Entry 3I4M (X-ray diffraction, 3.70 A resolution); this record covers chains A and F of the 15 polymer chains in the assembly.

== Chain A ==
Name: DNA-directed RNA polymerase II subunit RPB1
Source organism: Saccharomyces cerevisiae
Notes: EC 2.7.7.6
UniProt: P04050 (RPB1_YEAST); residues 1-1733 here = UniProt positions 1-1733
Amino-acid sequence (1733 residues; row label = number of the first residue in the row):
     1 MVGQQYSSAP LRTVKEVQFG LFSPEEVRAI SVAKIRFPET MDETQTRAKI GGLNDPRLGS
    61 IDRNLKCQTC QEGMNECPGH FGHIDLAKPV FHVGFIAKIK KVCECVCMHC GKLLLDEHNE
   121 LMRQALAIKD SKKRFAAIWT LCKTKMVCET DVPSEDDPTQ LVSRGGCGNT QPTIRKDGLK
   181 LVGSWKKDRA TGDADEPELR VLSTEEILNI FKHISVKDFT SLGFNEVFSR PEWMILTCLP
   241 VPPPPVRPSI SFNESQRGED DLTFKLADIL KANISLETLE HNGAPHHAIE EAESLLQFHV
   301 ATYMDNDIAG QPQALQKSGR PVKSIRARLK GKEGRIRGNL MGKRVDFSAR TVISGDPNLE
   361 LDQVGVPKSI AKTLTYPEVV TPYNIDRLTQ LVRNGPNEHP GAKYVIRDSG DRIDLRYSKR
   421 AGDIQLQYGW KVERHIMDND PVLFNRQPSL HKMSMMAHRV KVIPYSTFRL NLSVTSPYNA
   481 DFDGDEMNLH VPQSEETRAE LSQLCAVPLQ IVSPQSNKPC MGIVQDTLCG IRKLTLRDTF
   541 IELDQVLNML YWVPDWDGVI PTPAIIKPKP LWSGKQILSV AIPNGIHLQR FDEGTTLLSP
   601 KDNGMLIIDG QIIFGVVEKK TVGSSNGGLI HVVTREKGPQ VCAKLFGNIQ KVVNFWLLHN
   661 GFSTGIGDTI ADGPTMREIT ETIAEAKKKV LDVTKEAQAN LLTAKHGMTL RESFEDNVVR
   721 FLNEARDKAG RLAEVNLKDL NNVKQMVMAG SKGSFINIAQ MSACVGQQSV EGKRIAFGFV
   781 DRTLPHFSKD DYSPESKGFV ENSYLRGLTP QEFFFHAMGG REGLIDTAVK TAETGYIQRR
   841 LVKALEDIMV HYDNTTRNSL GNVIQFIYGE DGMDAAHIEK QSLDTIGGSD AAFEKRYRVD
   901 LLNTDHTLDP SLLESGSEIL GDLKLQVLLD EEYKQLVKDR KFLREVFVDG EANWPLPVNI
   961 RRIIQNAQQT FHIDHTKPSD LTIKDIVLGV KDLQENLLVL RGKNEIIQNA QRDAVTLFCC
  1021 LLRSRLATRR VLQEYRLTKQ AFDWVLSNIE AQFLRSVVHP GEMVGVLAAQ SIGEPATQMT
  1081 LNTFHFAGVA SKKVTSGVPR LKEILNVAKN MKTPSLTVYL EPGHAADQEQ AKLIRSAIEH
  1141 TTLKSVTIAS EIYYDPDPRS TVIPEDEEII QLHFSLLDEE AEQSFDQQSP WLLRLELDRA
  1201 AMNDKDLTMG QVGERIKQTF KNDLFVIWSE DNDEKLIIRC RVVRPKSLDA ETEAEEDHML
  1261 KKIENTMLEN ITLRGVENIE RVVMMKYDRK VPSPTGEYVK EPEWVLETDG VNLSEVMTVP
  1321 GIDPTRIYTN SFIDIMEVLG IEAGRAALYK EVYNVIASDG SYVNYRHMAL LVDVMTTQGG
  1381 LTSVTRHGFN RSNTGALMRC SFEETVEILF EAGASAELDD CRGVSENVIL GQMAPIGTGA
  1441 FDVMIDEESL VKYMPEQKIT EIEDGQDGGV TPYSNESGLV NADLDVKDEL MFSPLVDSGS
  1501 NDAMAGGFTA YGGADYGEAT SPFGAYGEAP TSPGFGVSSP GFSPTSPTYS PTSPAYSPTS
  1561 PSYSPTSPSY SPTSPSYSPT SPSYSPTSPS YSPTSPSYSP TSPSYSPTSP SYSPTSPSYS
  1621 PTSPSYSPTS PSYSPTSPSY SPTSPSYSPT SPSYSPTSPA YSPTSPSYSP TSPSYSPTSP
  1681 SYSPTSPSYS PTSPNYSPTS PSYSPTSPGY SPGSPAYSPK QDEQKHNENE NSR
Unresolved in the structure: 1, 1082-1092, 1180-1186, 1247-1253, 1456-1733
Ion coordination: Zn2+ site 1: Cys67, Cys70, Cys77, His80; Zn2+ site 2: Cys107, Cys110, Cys148, Cys167; Mg2+: Asp481, Asp483, Asp485 (shared with 2 residues of chain P)
Swiss-Prot annotation at these positions:
  - region: Pro248 to Asp260 (Lid loop), Asn306 to Lys323 (Rudder loop), Pro810 to Glu822 (Bridging helix)
  - binding site (Zn(2+)): Cys67, Cys70, Cys77, His80, Cys107, Cys110, Cys148, Cys167
  - binding site (Mg(2+)): Asp481, Asp483, Asp485
  - modified residue: Thr1471 (Phosphothreonine)
  - cross-link (Glycyl lysine isopeptide (Lys-Gly)): Lys695 (interchain with G-Cter in ubiquitin), Lys1246 (interchain with G-Cter in ubiquitin), Lys1350 (interchain with G-Cter in ubiquitin)

== Chain F ==
Name: DNA-directed RNA polymerases I, II, and III subunit RPABC2
Source organism: Saccharomyces cerevisiae
UniProt: P20435 (RPAB2_YEAST); residues 1-155 here = UniProt positions 1-155
Amino-acid sequence (155 residues; numbered 1 to 155; the number before each row is that of its first residue):
     1 MSDYEEAFND GNENFEDFDV EHFSDEETYE EKPQFKDGET TDANGKTIVT GGNGPEDFQQ
    61 HEQIRRKTLK EKAIPKDQRA TTPYMTKYER ARILGTRALQ ISMNAPVFVD LEGETDPLRI
   121 AMKELAEKKI PLVIRRYLPD GSFEDWSVEE LIVDL
Unresolved in the structure: 1-67
Swiss-Prot annotation at these positions:
  - region: Leu111 to Leu132 (Leucine-zipper)
  - modified residue: Ser24 (Phosphoserine)

== How chain A and chain F interact ==
Pairs across the interface - 75 pairs, chain A then chain F:
  Val379(A) with Ser102(F)
  Val380(A) with Asn104(F), hydrogen bond (backbone-side chain)
  Thr381(A) with Ser102(F), hydrogen bond (side chain-backbone); Asn104(F)
  Pro382(A) with Asn104(F)
  Tyr383(A) with Val107(F); Thr115(F); Ile120(F), hydrophobic
  Gly429(A) with Asn104(F)
  Ser494(A) with Leu99(F)
  Glu495(A) with Ala98(F); Leu99(F); Pro117(F)
  Glu496(A) with Gly95(F); Thr96(F); Leu99(F)
  Ala499(A) with Gly95(F)
  Ser502(A) with Leu118(F)
  Gln503(A) with Arg90(F); Ala91(F)
  Leu504(A) with Tyr88(F), hydrophobic; Ala91(F), hydrophobic
  His851(A) with Pro139(F)
  Tyr852(A) with Thr81(F); Thr86(F); Glu89(F), hydrogen bond; Arg136(F); Tyr137(F)
  Asp853(A) with Leu138(F); Pro139(F)
  Arg857(A) with Pro139(F)
  Asp874(A) with Lys87(F), salt bridge
  Arg1001(A) with Ala80(F); Thr81(F); Thr82(F); Pro83(F)
  Leu1054(A) with Tyr84(F)
  Arg1055(A) with Asp154(F), salt bridge
  His1059(A) with Met85(F); Thr86(F); Lys87(F), hydrogen bond (side chain-backbone); Leu155(F)
  Pro1060(A) with Thr86(F)
  Glu1062(A) with Lys87(F), salt bridge; Tyr88(F), hydrogen bond
  Gly1437(A) with Tyr88(F)
  Thr1438(A) with Tyr88(F); Arg92(F), hydrogen bond (backbone-side chain)
  Phe1441(A) with Glu89(F); Arg92(F), hydrogen bond (backbone-side chain); Arg135(F)
  Asp1442(A) with Val133(F); Ile134(F); Arg135(F), hydrogen bond (backbone-backbone); Tyr137(F), hydrogen bond
  Val1443(A) with Arg92(F); Leu132(F), hydrophobic; Val133(F)
  Met1444(A) with Pro131(F); Leu132(F); Val133(F), hydrogen bond (backbone-backbone); Arg135(F)
  Ile1445(A) with Pro131(F); Leu132(F), hydrophobic
  Asp1446(A) with Pro131(F), hydrogen bond (backbone-backbone); Val133(F)
  Ser1449(A) with Glu149(F)
  Leu1450(A) with Phe108(F), hydrophobic; Pro131(F), hydrophobic
  Tyr1453(A) with Phe108(F); Lys128(F), hydrogen bond (side chain-backbone); Lys129(F); Ile130(F); Pro131(F); Glu149(F), hydrogen bond
Also at the interface, not in a pair above, chain A (43 interface residues in all): Tyr428, Arg498, Ala1051, Gly1061, Arg1422, Met1433, Gly1439, Ala1440
Also at the interface, not in a pair above, chain F (46 interface residues in all): Leu94, Ile101, Leu111, Asp140, Asp145, Val148

== Summary ==
The interface between chain A and chain F involves 43 residues on one side and 46 on the other, with 13
hydrogen bonds and 3 salt bridges. Polar contacts include Asp874(A)-Lys87(F), Arg1055(A)-Asp154(F) and
Glu1062(A)-Lys87(F).
Chain A is DNA-directed RNA polymerase II subunit RPB1 and chain F is DNA-directed RNA polymerases I, II, and
III subunit RPABC2, both from Saccharomyces cerevisiae; the structure, 8-oxoguanine containing RNA polymerase
II elongation complex D, was determined by X-ray diffraction (same publication as 3I4N).
